5BNN - chains C and D of the 4 polymer chains in the assembly; structure by X-ray diffraction, 2.32 A resolution.

# Chain C
Protein: Capsid protein VP3
Organism: Enterovirus D68
UniProtKB: Q68T42 (Q68T42_9ENTO); residues 1-247 here correspond to UniProt positions 318-564 (UniProt number = residue number + 317)
Chain sequence (247 residues; each row starts with the number of its first residue):
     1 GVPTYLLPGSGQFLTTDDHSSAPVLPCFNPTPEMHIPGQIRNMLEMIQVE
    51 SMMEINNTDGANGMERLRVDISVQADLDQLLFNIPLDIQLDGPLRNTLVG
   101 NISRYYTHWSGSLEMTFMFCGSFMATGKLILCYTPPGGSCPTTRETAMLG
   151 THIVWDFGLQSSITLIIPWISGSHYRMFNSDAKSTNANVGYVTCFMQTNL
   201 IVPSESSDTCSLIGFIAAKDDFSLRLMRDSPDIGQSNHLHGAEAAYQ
Swiss-Prot annotation at these positions:
  - binding site (N-acetylneuraminate): Asp91, Arg95, Pro231, Asp232, Ile233

# Chain D
Protein: Capsid protein VP4
Organism: Enterovirus D68
UniProtKB: Q68T42 (Q68T42_9ENTO); residues 1-68 here correspond to UniProt positions 2-69 (UniProt number = residue number + 1)
Chain sequence (68 residues; each row starts with the number of its first residue):
     1 GAQVTRQQTGTHENANIATNGSHITYNQINFYKDSYAASASKQDFSQDPS
    51 KFTEPVVEGLKAGAPVLK
Not modelled in the structure: 1-29, 68
Swiss-Prot annotation at these positions:
  - site: Lys68 (Cleavage)
  - lipidation: Gly1 (N-myristoyl glycine)

# Interface between chain C and chain D
Residue-residue contacts - 37 pairs, chain C then chain D:
  Asp18(C) - Ser39(D)
  Asp18(C) - Ala40(D)  hydrogen bond (side chain-backbone)
  Asp18(C) - Lys42(D)  salt bridge
  His19(C) - Ser39(D)
  Ser20(C) - Asn30(D)
  Ser20(C) - Tyr32(D)
  Ser20(C) - Ala37(D)
  Ser20(C) - Ala38(D)
  Ser20(C) - Ser39(D)
  Ser21(C) - Tyr32(D)
  Ser21(C) - Ala37(D)  hydrogen bond (backbone-backbone)
  Ala22(C) - Tyr32(D)  hydrogen bond (backbone-side chain)
  Pro23(C) - Tyr32(D)
  Pro23(C) - Asp34(D)
  Pro23(C) - Tyr36(D)
  Pro23(C) - Ala37(D)
  Val24(C) - Tyr36(D)
  Leu25(C) - Tyr36(D)  hydrogen bond (backbone-side chain)
  Pro26(C) - Asp34(D)
  Cys27(C) - Asp34(D)  hydrogen bond (backbone-side chain)
  Gly38(C) - Lys51(D)
  Gly38(C) - Phe52(D)
  Gln39(C) - Lys51(D)
  Gln39(C) - Phe52(D)
  Arg41(C) - Asp44(D)
  Arg41(C) - Ser46(D)  hydrogen bond
  Asn42(C) - Gln47(D)
  Glu45(C) - Gln47(D)
  Glu45(C) - Asp48(D)  hydrogen bond (side chain-backbone)
  Glu45(C) - Pro49(D)
  Gln48(C) - Pro49(D)
  Gln48(C) - Thr53(D)
  Val49(C) - Phe52(D)  hydrophobic
  Val49(C) - Thr53(D)
  Gln160(C) - Pro65(D)
  Gln160(C) - Val66(D)  hydrogen bond (side chain-backbone)
  Gln160(C) - Leu67(D)  hydrogen bond (side chain-backbone)
Interface residues without a listed pair, chain C (21 interface residues in all): Phe28, Ile40, Leu159

# Summary
The interface between chain C and chain D involves 21 residues on one side and 20 on the other; the contacts
include 9 hydrogen bonds and 1 salt bridge. Among the polar pairs are Asp18(C)-Lys42(D), Asp18(C)-Ala40(D) and
Ala22(C)-Tyr32(D).
Here chain C is Capsid protein VP3 and chain D is Capsid protein VP4, both from Enterovirus D68. Entry 5BNN
(Crystal structure of human enterovirus D68 in complex with 6'SL) was determined by X-ray diffraction together
with 5BNO and 5BNP from the same study.
